Entry 7JLT (X-ray diffraction, 2.70 A resolution); this record covers chains C and D of the 4 polymer chains in the assembly.

# Chain C
Name: Non-structural protein 7
From: Severe acute respiratory syndrome coronavirus 2
UniProtKB: P0DTD1 (R1AB_SARS2); residues 1-83 here correspond to UniProt positions 3860-3942 (UniProt number = residue number + 3859)
Amino-acid sequence (84 residues; numbered 0 to 83; the number before each row is that of its first residue; numbering starts at 0):
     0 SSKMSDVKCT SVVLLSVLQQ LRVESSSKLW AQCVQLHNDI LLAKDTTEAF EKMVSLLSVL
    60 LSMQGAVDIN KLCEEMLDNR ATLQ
Not modelled in the structure: 0, 82-83
Construct notes: expression tag (0)
Curated features (UniProtKB/Swiss-Prot):
  - site: Q83 (Cleavage)
What the authors report for this chain:
  - mutagenesis - L71A (Tm change 9 degC): decreased stability
  - mutagenesis - L71A: increased binding to Non-structural protein 8 (chain D)
  - mutagenesis - M52A: decreased binding to Non-structural protein 8 (chain D)
  - mutagenesis - F49A, F49A/M52A/L56A, M52A, L56A: decreased catalytic activity on RdRP
  - mutagenesis - N37V: decreased catalytic activity on NSP7-NSP8-NSP12 complex

# Chain D
Name: Non-structural protein 8
From: Severe acute respiratory syndrome coronavirus 2
UniProtKB: P0DTD1 (R1AB_SARS2); residues 1-198 here correspond to UniProt positions 3943-4140 (UniProt number = residue number + 3942)
Amino-acid sequence (198 residues; row label = number of the first residue in the row):
     1 AIASEFSSLP SYAAFATAQE AYEQAVANGD SEVVLKKLKK SLNVAKSEFD RDAAMQRKLE
    61 KMADQAMTQM YKQARSEDKR AKVTSAMQTM LFTMLRKLDN DALNNIINNA RDGCVPLNII
   121 PLTTAAKLMV VIPDYNTYKN TCDGTTFTYA SALWEIQQVV DADSKIVQLS EISMDNSPNL
   181 AWPLIVTALR ANSAVKLQ
Not modelled in the structure: 1-76, 194-198
Curated features (UniProtKB/Swiss-Prot):
  - site: Q198 (Cleavage)
What the authors report for this chain:
  - higher-order assembly contacts with a neighbouring Non-structural protein 7: V83, M87, M90, M94
  - mutagenesis - K58A, R75A, K82A, M90A, F92A, M94A: decreased catalytic activity on RdRP

# How chain C and chain D interact
Residue-residue contacts (52; chain C residue first):
  K2(C) with L98(D), hydrogen bond (side chain-backbone)
  D5(C) with L98(D)
  V6(C) with L98(D), hydrophobic
  C8(C) with M94(D)
  T9(C) with M94(D)
  V12(C) with L91(D), hydrophobic; M94(D), hydrophobic
  L13(C) with L91(D), hydrophobic
  S15(C) with M87(D)
  V16(C) with M87(D), hydrophobic; Q88(D); L91(D), hydrophobic
  Q19(C) with R80(D), hydrogen bond (backbone-side chain); T84(D)
  R21(C) with R80(D)
  Q31(C) with I119(D)
  F49(C) with N100(D); L103(D)
  E50(C) with L122(D)
  K51(C) with L122(D)
  V53(C) with L103(D), hydrophobic; I106(D); I120(D), hydrophobic; A150(D), hydrophobic
  S54(C) with I119(D); I120(D), hydrogen bond (side chain-backbone); L122(D)
  L56(C) with L95(D), hydrophobic; I106(D), hydrophobic; I107(D), hydrophobic
  S57(C) with P116(D); I119(D); I120(D), hydrogen bond (side chain-backbone)
  V58(C) with I119(D), hydrophobic
  L59(C) with L91(D), hydrophobic; F92(D), hydrophobic
  L60(C) with I106(D); P116(D)
  S61(C) with P116(D)
  V66(C) with Q88(D)
  I68(C) with F92(D), hydrophobic; R111(D)
  N69(C) with R111(D)
  K70(C) with S85(D)
  L71(C) with Q88(D); T89(D); F92(D), hydrophobic
  C72(C) with R111(D), hydrogen bond
  E74(C) with T89(D), hydrogen bond
  M75(C) with T89(D); F92(D), hydrophobic; R96(D)
Also at the interface, not in a pair above, chain C (37 interface residues in all): L20, L28, L35, M52, A65, N78
Also at the interface, not in a pair above, chain D (28 interface residues in all): T93, A102, A110, V115, L117, N118
The authors on this interface:
  - hot spots on chain C (mutagenesis) - C8G, V11A: decreased binding to Non-structural protein 8 (chain D)
  - hot spots on chain D (mutagenesis) - M90A, M94A: decreased binding to Non-structural protein 7 (chain C)

# Summary
37 residues of chain C face 28 of chain D across their interface, with 6 hydrogen bonds. Among the polar pairs
are K2(C)-L98(D), Q19(C)-R80(D) and S54(C)-I120(D). The paper reports that K58A, R75A and K82A of chain D,
among others, reduce catalytic activity on RdRP; higher-order assembly contacts with a neighbouring
Non-structural protein 7 through V83(D), M87(D) and M90(D) among others; 14 substitutions were tested in all.
Here chain C is Non-structural protein 7 and chain D is Non-structural protein 8, both from Severe acute
respiratory syndrome coronavirus 2. Entry 7JLT (Crystal Structure of SARS-CoV-2 NSP7-NSP8 complex) was
determined by X-ray diffraction.
